Entry 8G57 (electron microscopy, 3.07 A resolution); this record covers chains E and J of the 11 polymer chains in the assembly.

== Chain E ==
Name: Histone H3
From: Xenopus laevis
Reference sequence: A0A310TTQ1 (A0A310TTQ1_XENLA); residues 3-134 here correspond to UniProt positions 4-135 (UniProt number = residue number + 1)
Chain sequence (132 residues; numbered 3 to 134; the number before each row is that of its first residue):
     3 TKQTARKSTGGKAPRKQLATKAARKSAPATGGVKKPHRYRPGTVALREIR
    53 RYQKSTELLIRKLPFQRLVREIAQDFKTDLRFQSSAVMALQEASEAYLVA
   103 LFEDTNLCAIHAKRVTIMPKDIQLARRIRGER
Not modelled in the structure: 3-35
What the authors report for this chain:
  - binding site for DNA strand 1: Lys-4
  - mutagenesis - K4E: decreased catalytic activity on H3 K9

== Chain J ==
Molecule: DNA strand 2
Sequence (150 nucleotides; numbered 1 to 150; the number before each row is that of its first residue):
     1 ATCGAGAATCCCGGTGCCGAGGCCGCTCAATTGGTCGTAGACAGCTCTAG
    51 CACCGCTTAAACGCACGTACGCGCTGTCCCCCGCGTTTTAACCGCCAAGG
   101 GGATTACTCCCTAGTCTCCAGGCACGTGTCAGATATATACATCCTGTGCA

== How chain E and chain J interact ==
Contacting residue pairs (17):
  Lys-36(E) / DG6(J)  salt bridge to the phosphate
  Arg-40(E) / DG83(J)  hydrogen bond to the base
  Arg-40(E) / DC84(J)  sugar contact
  Tyr-41(E) / DA8(J)  sugar contact
  Tyr-41(E) / DG83(J)  sugar contact
  Tyr-41(E) / DC84(J)  phosphate contact
  Gly-44(E) / DG83(J)  hydrogen bond to the phosphate
  Val-46(E) / DG83(J)  hydrogen bond to the phosphate
  Ala-47(E) / DG83(J)  hydrogen bond to the phosphate
  Arg-63(E) / DA91(J)  phosphate contact
  Arg-63(E) / DC92(J)  salt bridge to the phosphate
  Lys-64(E) / DC92(J)  hydrogen bond to the phosphate
  Leu-65(E) / DA91(J)  sugar contact
  Leu-65(E) / DC92(J)  hydrogen bond to the phosphate
  Pro-66(E) / DA91(J)  sugar contact
  Arg-69(E) / DA91(J)  salt bridge to the phosphate
  Arg-83(E) / DG101(J)  sugar contact
Also at the interface, not in a pair above, chain E (17 interface residues in all): Arg-42, Pro-43, Thr-45, Arg-49, Arg-53
Also at the interface, not in a pair above, chain J (12 interface residues in all): DA5, DA7, DT9, DC82, DG100

== Summary ==
The interface between chain E and chain J involves 17 residues on one side and 12 on the other; the contacts
include 6 hydrogen bonds and 3 salt bridges. Among the polar pairs are Arg-40(E)/DG83(J), Gly-44(E)/DG83(J)
and Val-46(E)/DG83(J). From the paper: a binding site for DNA strand 1 at Lys-4(E); K4E of chain E reduces
catalytic activity on H3 K9.
Here chain E is Histone H3 (Xenopus laevis) and chain J is DNA strand 2. Entry 8G57 (Structure of
nucleosome-bound Sirtuin 6 deacetylase) was determined by electron microscopy.
